PDB entry 6L2C | X-ray diffraction, 2.44 A resolution | chains A and C of the 4 polymer chains in the assembly

Chain A (and C):
Name: Acetyl-CoA-acetyltransferase, putative
Organism: Aspergillus fumigatus A1163
Notes: chain C of this document is another copy of the same molecule, construct and numbering; everything in this record applies to it too
UniProt: B0XMC1 (B0XMC1_ASPFC); residue numbers follow UniProt; this construct covers 32-433
Chain sequence (402 residues; each row starts with the number of its first residue):
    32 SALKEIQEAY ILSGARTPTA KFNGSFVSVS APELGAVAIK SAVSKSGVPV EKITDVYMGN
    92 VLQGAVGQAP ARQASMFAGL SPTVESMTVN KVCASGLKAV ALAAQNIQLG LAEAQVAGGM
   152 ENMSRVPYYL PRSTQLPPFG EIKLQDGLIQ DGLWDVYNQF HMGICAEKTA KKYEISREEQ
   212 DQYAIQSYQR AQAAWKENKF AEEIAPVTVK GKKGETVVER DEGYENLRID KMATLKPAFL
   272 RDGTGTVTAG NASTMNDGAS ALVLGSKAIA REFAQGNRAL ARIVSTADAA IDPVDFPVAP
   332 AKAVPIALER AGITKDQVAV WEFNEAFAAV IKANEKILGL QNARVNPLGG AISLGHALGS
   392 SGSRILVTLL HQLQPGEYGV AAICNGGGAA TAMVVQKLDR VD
Modified residues: Cys124 (S-hydroxycysteine; CSO)
Small-molecule neighbours: coenzyme A (COA): Cys124, Leu184, His192, Met193, Tyr219, Asn257, Leu258, Arg259, Lys262, Met263, Leu266, Ala269, Phe270, Ala280, Gly281, Ala283, Ser284, Thr285, Met286, Phe327, Ala357, Phe358, His387
From the paper describing this entry:
  - catalytic residues: Cys124, His387, Cys415 (by similarity / conservation)
  - mutagenesis - C124S, H387F, C415S: abolished catalytic activity
  - binding site for coenzyme A: Asn257, Leu258, Arg259, Met286
  - specificity-determining residues: Asn257, Leu258, Arg259, Met286

How chain A and chain C interact:
Contacting residue pairs (24; chain A residue first):
  Tyr159(A) with Phe170(C); Gly171(C), hydrogen bond (side chain-backbone); Ile173(C), hydrophobic
  Pro169(A) with Phe53(C)
  Phe170(A) with Phe53(C), hydrophobic; Tyr159(C); Asp177(C)
  Gly171(A) with Tyr159(C), hydrogen bond (backbone-side chain); Asp177(C), hydrogen bond (backbone-side chain)
  Glu172(A) with Lys174(C); Leu175(C); Gln176(C), hydrogen bond
  Ile173(A) with Tyr159(C), hydrophobic; Ile173(C); Lys174(C); Leu175(C), hydrogen bond (backbone-backbone)
  Lys174(A) with Glu172(C); Ile173(C)
  Leu175(A) with Glu172(C); Ile173(C), hydrogen bond (backbone-backbone); Leu175(C), hydrophobic
  Gln176(A) with Glu172(C), hydrogen bond
  Asp177(A) with Phe170(C); Gly171(C), hydrogen bond (side chain-backbone)
Interface residues without a listed pair, chain A (15 interface residues in all): Phe53, Asn54, Pro168, Leu179, Met286
Interface residues without a listed pair, chain C (14 interface residues in all): Asn54, Pro168, Pro169, Leu179

Summary:
Chain A and chain C form an interface of 15 and 14 residues respectively; the contacts include 8 hydrogen
bonds. Polar pairs include Tyr159(A)-Gly171(C), Gly171(A)-Asp177(C) and Glu172(A)-Gln176(C). Ligands of chain
A: coenzyme A. From the paper: catalytic residues Cys124(A), His387(A) and Cys415(A); C124S, H387F and C415S
of chain A abolish catalytic activity.
Both chains are Acetyl-CoA-acetyltransferase, putative (Aspergillus fumigatus A1163). Entry 6L2C (Crystal
structure of Aspergillus fumigatus mitochondrial acetyl-CoA acetyltransferase in complex with CoA) was
determined by X-ray diffraction, deposited together with 6L2G.
